Entry 7O0V (electron microscopy, 2.50 A resolution); this record covers chains AI and BI of the 86 polymer chains in the assembly.

Chain AI:
Protein: LHh-alpha
Organism: Gemmatimonas phototrophica
Chain sequence (54 residues; each row starts with the number of its first residue):
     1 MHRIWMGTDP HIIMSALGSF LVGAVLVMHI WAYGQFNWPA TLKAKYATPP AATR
Not modelled in the structure: 50-54
Modified residues: Met-1 (N-formylmethionine; FME)
Residues lining bound ligands:
  - bacteriochlorophyll a (BCL), molecule 1: Met-1, Ile-4, Trp-5, Thr-8, Ile-13, Ala-16, Leu-17, Phe-20
  - bacteriochlorophyll a (BCL), molecule 2: His-11, Met-14, Ser-15, Gly-18, Ser-19, Leu-21, Val-22
  - bacteriochlorophyll a (BCL), molecule 3: Ser-19, Phe-20, Gly-23, Ala-24, Val-27, Met-28, Trp-31
  - bacteriochlorophyll a (BCL), molecule 4: Leu-21, Val-22, Val-25, Leu-26, His-29, Ala-32, Tyr-33, Phe-36, Trp-38
  - bacteriochlorophyll a (BCL), molecule 5: Leu-21, Ala-24, Val-25, Met-28, His-29, Trp-31, Ala-32, Phe-36
  - V7N ((2E,4E,6E,10E,12E,14E,16E,18E,20E,22Z,24E,26E,28E)-23-methanoyl-31-methoxy-2,6,10,14,19,27,31-heptamethyl-dotriaconta-2,4,6,10,12,14,16,18,20,22,24,26,28-tridecaenoic acid), molecule 1: Met-1, Arg-3, Ile-4
  - V7N, molecule 2: Met-14, Leu-17, Phe-20, Leu-21, Met-28, Trp-31
  - V7N, molecule 3: Val-25, Leu-26, His-29, Tyr-33

Chain BI:
Protein: Light-harvesting protein B:885 subunit beta
Organism: Gemmatimonas phototrophica
UniProtKB: A0A143BHS8 (A0A143BHS8_9BACT); aligned to UniProt positions 1-43 over residues 2-44 (the alignment contains insertions or deletions, so no single offset holds)
Chain sequence (43 residues; each row starts with the number of its first residue):
     2 MSEGGMTEEE ARRFHGYMVT GTLGYVVVAS VAHFLAWSWR PWF
Not modelled in the structure: 2-4
Residues lining bound ligands:
  - bacteriochlorophyll a (BCL), molecule 1: Met-19, Val-20, Thr-23
  - bacteriochlorophyll a (BCL), molecule 2: Gly-22, Gly-25, Tyr-26, Val-29
  - bacteriochlorophyll a (BCL), molecule 3: Tyr-26, Val-29, Ala-30, Ala-33, His-34, Trp-40
  - bacteriochlorophyll a (BCL), molecule 4: Tyr-26, Val-27, Ala-30, His-34, Ala-37, Trp-43, Phe-44
  - V7N ((2E,4E,6E,10E,12E,14E,16E,18E,20E,22Z,24E,26E,28E)-23-methanoyl-31-methoxy-2,6,10,14,19,27,31-heptamethyl-dotriaconta-2,4,6,10,12,14,16,18,20,22,24,26,28-tridecaenoic acid): Arg-14, Phe-15, Tyr-18, Met-19, Gly-22, Thr-23, Tyr-26

How chain AI and chain BI interact:
Pairs across the interface (31; chain AI residue first):
  Met-1(AI) with His-16(BI)
  His-2(AI) with Glu-9(BI), salt bridge; Ala-12(BI); Arg-13(BI), hydrogen bond; His-16(BI)
  Trp-5(AI) with Met-7(BI); Ala-12(BI); Phe-15(BI), hydrophobic; His-16(BI), hydrogen bond
  Met-6(AI) with Met-7(BI); Glu-9(BI); Ala-12(BI), hydrophobic
  Gly-7(AI) with Gly-5(BI); Gly-6(BI); Met-7(BI), hydrogen bond (backbone-backbone)
  Thr-8(AI) with Gly-6(BI); Met-7(BI), hydrogen bond (backbone-backbone)
  Pro-10(AI) with Met-7(BI); Phe-15(BI), hydrophobic
  Ile-13(AI) with Phe-15(BI), hydrophobic; Met-19(BI), hydrophobic
  Met-14(AI) with Met-19(BI), hydrophobic
  Leu-17(AI) with Met-19(BI), hydrophobic
  Leu-21(AI) with Tyr-26(BI)
  Val-25(AI) with Tyr-26(BI)
  Phe-36(AI) with Arg-41(BI), hydrogen bond (backbone-side chain); Trp-43(BI), hydrophobic
  Asn-37(AI) with Arg-41(BI)
  Trp-38(AI) with Trp-40(BI), hydrophobic; Arg-41(BI)
  Thr-41(AI) with Arg-41(BI), hydrogen bond
Also at the interface, not in a pair above, chain AI (18 interface residues in all): Arg-3, Asp-9
Also at the interface, not in a pair above, chain BI (14 interface residues in all): Thr-8

In short:
18 residues of chain AI face 14 of chain BI across their interface, with 6 hydrogen bonds and 1 salt bridge.
Polar pairs include His-2(AI)/Glu-9(BI), His-2(AI)/Arg-13(BI) and Trp-5(AI)/His-16(BI). 3 bacteriochlorophyll
a molecules and one compound V7N molecule are bound between chain AI and chain BI.
Chain AI is LHh-alpha and chain BI is Light-harvesting protein B:885 subunit beta, both from Gemmatimonas
phototrophica; the structure, Cryo-EM structure (model_2a) of the RC-dLH complex from Gemmatimonas
phototrophica at 2.5 A, was determined by electron microscopy together with 7O0U, 7O0W and 7O0X from the same
study.
